Entry 3VMG (X-ray diffraction, 1.95 A resolution); this record covers chains A and D of the 6 polymer chains in the assembly.

# Chain A
Protein: Terminal oxygenase component of carbazole
Notes: EC 1.14.12.22
UniProt: Q84II6 (Q84II6_9BURK); numbering as in UniProt (aligned over 1-384)
Chain sequence (392 residues; row label = number of the first residue in the row):
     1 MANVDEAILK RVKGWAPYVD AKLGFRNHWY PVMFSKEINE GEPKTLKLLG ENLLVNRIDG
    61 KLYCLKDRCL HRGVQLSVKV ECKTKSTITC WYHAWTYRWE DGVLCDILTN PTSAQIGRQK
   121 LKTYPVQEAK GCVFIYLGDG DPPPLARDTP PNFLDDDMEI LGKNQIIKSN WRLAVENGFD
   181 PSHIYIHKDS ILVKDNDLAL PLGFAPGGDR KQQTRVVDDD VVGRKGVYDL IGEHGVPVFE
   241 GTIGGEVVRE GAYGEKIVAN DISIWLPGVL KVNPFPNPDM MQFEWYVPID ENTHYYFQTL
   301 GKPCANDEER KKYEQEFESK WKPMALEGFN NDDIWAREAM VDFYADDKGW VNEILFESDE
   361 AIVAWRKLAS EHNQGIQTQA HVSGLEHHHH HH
Disordered / not traced: 390-392
Sequence notes: expression tag (385-392)
Bound ions: 2Fe-2S cluster Fe: Cys69, His71, Cys90, His93; Fe2+: His183, His187, Asp333
Ligand contacts: 2Fe-2S cluster (FES): Cys69, His71, Arg72, Val74, Cys90, Tyr92, His93, Ala94, Trp95
What the authors report for this chain:
  - catalytic residues: Glu284, Tyr296, Arg337 (proposed by the authors, not directly observed)

# Chain D
Protein: Ferredoxin component of carbazole
From: Pseudomonas resinovorans
Notes: EC 1.14.12.22
UniProt: Q8GI16 (Q8GI16_PSERE); residue numbers follow UniProt; this construct covers 1-107
Chain sequence (115 residues; numbered 1 to 115; the number before each row is that of its first residue):
     1 MNQIWLKVCA ASDMQPGTIR RVNRVGAAPL AVYRVGDQFY ATEDTCTHGI ASLSEGTLDG
    61 DVIECPFHGG AFNVCTGMPA SSPCTVPLGV FEVEVKEGEV YVAGEKKLEH HHHHH
Disordered / not traced: 1-3, 108-115
Sequence notes: expression tag (108-115)
Bound ions: 2Fe-2S cluster Fe: Cys46, His48, Cys65, His68
Ligand contacts: 2Fe-2S cluster (FES): Cys46, His48, Gly49, Ile50, Ala51, Cys65, Phe67, His68, Gly69, Gly70, Pro83, Cys84
UniProt features mapped onto this chain:
  - binding site ([2Fe-2S] cluster): Cys46, His48, Cys65, His68
What the authors report for this chain:
  - conformationally variable residues (side-chain flip): Phe67

# How chain A and chain D interact
Residue-residue contacts - 28 pairs, chain A then chain D:
  Arg11(A) - Pro66(D)
  Arg11(A) - Phe67(D)
  Arg11(A) - His68(D)  hydrogen bond (side chain-backbone)
  Arg11(A) - Gly69(D)  hydrogen bond (side chain-backbone)
  Arg11(A) - Gly70(D)
  Arg11(A) - Ser82(D)  hydrogen bond (side chain-backbone)
  Arg11(A) - Pro83(D)
  Val12(A) - Phe67(D)
  Lys13(A) - Glu64(D)  salt bridge
  Lys13(A) - Pro66(D)  hydrogen bond (backbone-backbone)
  Gly14(A) - Pro66(D)  hydrogen bond (backbone-backbone)
  Trp15(A) - Phe67(D)  hydrophobic
  Arg210(A) - Arg21(D)
  Arg210(A) - Glu55(D)  salt bridge
  Trp350(A) - His68(D)
  Val351(A) - His48(D)
  Val351(A) - His68(D)
  Val351(A) - Pro83(D)
  Asn352(A) - His48(D)  hydrogen bond (backbone-side chain)
  Asn352(A) - Pro83(D)
  Glu353(A) - His48(D)  hydrogen bond (backbone-side chain)
  Glu353(A) - His68(D)  salt bridge
  Ile354(A) - His48(D)
  Leu355(A) - Gly49(D)
  Phe356(A) - Ile50(D)
  Glu357(A) - Ile50(D)
  Glu360(A) - Ile50(D)
  Val363(A) - Phe67(D)  hydrophobic
Also at the interface, not in a pair above, chain A (18 interface residues in all): Asp359, Lys367
Also at the interface, not in a pair above, chain D (14 interface residues in all): Ser52

# Overview
Chain A and chain D form an interface of 18 and 14 residues respectively; the contacts include 7 hydrogen
bonds and 3 salt bridges. Polar pairs include Lys13(A)-Glu64(D), Arg210(A)-Glu55(D) and Glu353(A)-His68(D).
Chain A binds 2Fe-2S cluster. Chain D binds 2Fe-2S cluster. From the paper: catalytic residues Glu284(A),
Tyr296(A) and Arg337(A); conformational variability at Phe67(D).
Chain A is Terminal oxygenase component of carbazole and chain D is Ferredoxin component of carbazole
(Pseudomonas resinovorans); the structure, Reduced carbazole-bound complex between oxygenase and ferredoxin in
carbazole 1,9a-dioxygenase, was determined by X-ray diffraction together with 3VMH and 3VMI from the same
study.
